3VTB - chains A and B; structure by X-ray diffraction, 2.00 A resolution.

Chain A:
Protein: Vitamin D3 receptor
Source organism: Rattus norvegicus
UniProtKB: P13053 (VDR_RAT); numbering as in UniProt; present here: 116-164, 212-423
Chain sequence (271 residues; each row starts with the number of its first residue; note: 47 numbers in that range are skipped by the numbering (no residue carries them; nothing is unmodelled there)):
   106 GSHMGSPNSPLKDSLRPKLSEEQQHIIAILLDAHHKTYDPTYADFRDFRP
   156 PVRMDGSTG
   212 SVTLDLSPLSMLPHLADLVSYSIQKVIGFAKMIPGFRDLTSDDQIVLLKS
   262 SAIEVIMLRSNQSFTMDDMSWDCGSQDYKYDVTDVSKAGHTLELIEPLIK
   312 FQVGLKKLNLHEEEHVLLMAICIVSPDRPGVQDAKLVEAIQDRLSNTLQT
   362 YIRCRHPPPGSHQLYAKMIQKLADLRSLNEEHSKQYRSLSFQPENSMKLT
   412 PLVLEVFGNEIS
Disordered / not traced: 106-122, 160-164, 212-217, 421-423
Sequence notes: expression tag (106-115)
Small-molecule neighbours: TKA ((1R,3R,7E,17beta)-17-{(2R,6S)-6-hydroxy-6-[(3S,5S,7S)-tricyclo[3.3.1.1~3,7~]dec-1-yl]hex-4-yn-2-yl}-2-methylidene-9,10-secoestra-5,7-diene-1,3-diol): Tyr-143, Tyr-147, Phe-150, Leu-223, Leu-226, Ala-227, Leu-229, Val-230, Ser-233, Ile-264, Ile-267, Met-268, Arg-270, Ser-271, Ser-274, Trp-282, Cys-284, Tyr-291, Val-296, Ala-299, His-301, Leu-305, Leu-309, His-393, Tyr-397, Leu-400, Leu-410, Val-414, Phe-418
UniProt features mapped onto this chain:
  - region: Lys-242 to Lys-260 (Interaction with coactivator LXXLL motif)
  - motif: Pro-412 to Asn-420 (9aaTAD)
  - binding site (calcitriol): Tyr-143, Ser-233, Arg-270, Ser-274, His-301, His-393

Chain B:
Protein: Coactivator peptide drip
Chain sequence (13 residues; numbered 625 to 637; the number before each row is that of its first residue):
   625 KNHPMLMNLLKDN
Disordered / not traced: 636-637

Chain A / chain B interface:
Residue-residue contacts - 19 pairs, chain A then chain B:
  Ile-238(A) / Leu-630(B)  hydrophobic
  Ile-238(A) / Leu-633(B)  hydrophobic
  Lys-242(A) / Leu-633(B)  hydrogen bond (side chain-backbone)
  Lys-242(A) / Leu-634(B)  hydrogen bond (side chain-backbone)
  Lys-242(A) / Lys-635(B)
  Phe-247(A) / Leu-634(B)  hydrophobic
  Ser-252(A) / Met-631(B)  hydrogen bond
  Gln-255(A) / Leu-634(B)
  Ile-256(A) / Leu-630(B)  hydrophobic
  Ile-256(A) / Met-631(B)  hydrophobic
  Leu-259(A) / Leu-634(B)  hydrophobic
  Lys-260(A) / His-627(B)
  Lys-260(A) / Leu-630(B)
  Pro-412(A) / Met-629(B)
  Leu-413(A) / Met-629(B)
  Glu-416(A) / His-627(B)
  Glu-416(A) / Pro-628(B)
  Glu-416(A) / Met-629(B)  hydrogen bond (side chain-backbone)
  Glu-416(A) / Leu-630(B)  hydrogen bond (side chain-backbone)
Also at the interface, not in a pair above, chain A (13 interface residues in all): Gln-235, Val-417

Summary:
13 residues of chain A and 8 residues of chain B are in contact, with 5 hydrogen bonds. Among the polar pairs
are Lys-242(A)/Leu-633(B), Lys-242(A)/Leu-634(B) and Ser-252(A)/Met-631(B). Chain A binds compound TKA.
UniProt lists 6 calcitriol-binding residues on chain A.
Chain A is Vitamin D3 receptor (Rattus norvegicus) and chain B is Coactivator peptide drip; the structure,
Crystal structure of rat vitamin D receptor bound to a partial agonist 25-adamantyl-23-yne-19-norvitammin D
ADTK1, was determined by X-ray diffraction (same publication as 3VTC and 3VTD).
